Entry 7DTW (electron microscopy, 4.50 A resolution (low resolution: residue-level contacts below are approximate; hydrogen-bond / salt-bridge calls are withheld)); this record covers chains A and B.

# Chain A (and B)
Protein: Extracellular calcium-sensing receptor
From: Homo sapiens
Notes: chain B of this document is another copy of the same molecule, construct and numbering; everything in this record applies to it too
UniProt: P41180 (CASR_HUMAN); residues 20-1078 here = UniProt positions 20-1078
Amino-acid sequence (1099 residues; row label = number of the first residue in the row; numbers below 1 keep their minus sign (Met-10 is residue -10)):
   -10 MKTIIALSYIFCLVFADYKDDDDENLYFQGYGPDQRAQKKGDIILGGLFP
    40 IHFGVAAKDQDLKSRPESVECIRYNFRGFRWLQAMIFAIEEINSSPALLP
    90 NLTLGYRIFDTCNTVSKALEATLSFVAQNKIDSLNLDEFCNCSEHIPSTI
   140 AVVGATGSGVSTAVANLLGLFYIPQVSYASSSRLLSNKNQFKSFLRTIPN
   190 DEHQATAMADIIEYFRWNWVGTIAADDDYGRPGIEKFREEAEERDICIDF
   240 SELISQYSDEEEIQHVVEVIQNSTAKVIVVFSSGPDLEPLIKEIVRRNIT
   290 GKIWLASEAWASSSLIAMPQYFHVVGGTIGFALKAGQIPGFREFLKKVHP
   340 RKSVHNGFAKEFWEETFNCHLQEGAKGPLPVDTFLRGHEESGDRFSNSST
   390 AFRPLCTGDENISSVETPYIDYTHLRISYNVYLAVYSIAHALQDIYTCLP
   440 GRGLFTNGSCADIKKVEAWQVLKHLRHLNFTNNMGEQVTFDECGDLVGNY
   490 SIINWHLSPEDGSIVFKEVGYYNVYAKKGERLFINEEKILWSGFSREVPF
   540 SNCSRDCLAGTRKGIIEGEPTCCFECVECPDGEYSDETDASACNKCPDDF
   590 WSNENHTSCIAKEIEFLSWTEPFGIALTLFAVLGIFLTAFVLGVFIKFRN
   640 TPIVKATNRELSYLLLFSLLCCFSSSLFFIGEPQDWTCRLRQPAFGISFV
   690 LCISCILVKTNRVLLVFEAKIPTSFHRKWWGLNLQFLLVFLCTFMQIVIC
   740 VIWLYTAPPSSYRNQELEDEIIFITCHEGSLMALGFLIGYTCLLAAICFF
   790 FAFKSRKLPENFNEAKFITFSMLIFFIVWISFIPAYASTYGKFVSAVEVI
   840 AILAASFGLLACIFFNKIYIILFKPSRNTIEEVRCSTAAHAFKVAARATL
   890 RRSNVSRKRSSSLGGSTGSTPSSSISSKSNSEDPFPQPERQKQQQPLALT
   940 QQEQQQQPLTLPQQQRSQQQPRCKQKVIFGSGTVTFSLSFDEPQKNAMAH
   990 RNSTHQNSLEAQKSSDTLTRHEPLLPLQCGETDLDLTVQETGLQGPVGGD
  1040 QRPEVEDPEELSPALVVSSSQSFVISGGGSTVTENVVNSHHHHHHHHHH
Disordered / not traced: -10 to 20, 363-390, 638-648, 702-723, 860-1088
Sequence notes: initiating methionine (-10); expression tag (-9 to 19, 1079-1088)
Cystine bridges: Cys60-Cys101, Cys236-Cys561, Cys358-Cys395, Cys437-Cys449, Cys542-Cys562, Cys546-Cys565, Cys568-Cys582, Cys585-Cys598, Cys677-Cys765
Covalent attachments: N-acetylglucosamine (NAG) linked to Asn287, Asn446, Asn468, Asn488, Asn541
Swiss-Prot annotation at these positions:
  - region: Phe637 to Arg648 (Intracellular loop 1 (ICL1)), Thr699 to Asn722 (Intracellular loop 2 (ICL2)), Phe790 to Lys805 (Intracellular loop 3 (ICL3)), Ala880 to Ser900 (Interaction with RNF19A), Arg890 to Arg898 (Arginine-rich retention motif)
  - binding site (phosphate): Arg66 to Trp70, Arg415 to Ser417
  - binding site (Ca(2+)): Ile81, Ser84, Leu87, Leu88, Thr100, Thr145, Ser170, Pro188, Asp190, Glu231, Asp234, Glu297, Tyr489, Gly557
  - binding site (L-tryptophan): Ser147, Ala168, Ser170, Glu297
  - binding site (spermine): Asp238, Ser240
  - site: Cys482 (Important for ability of agonist AMG 416 to activate G-protein-coupled receptor activity)
  - modified residue: Thr888 (Phosphothreonine), Ser892 (Phosphoserine), Ser899 (Phosphoserine), Ser920 (Phosphoserine), Ser1061 (Phosphoserine)
  - glycosylation (N-linked (GlcNAc...) asparagine): Asn90, Asn130, Asn261, Asn287, Asn386, Asn400, Asn446, Asn468, Asn488, Asn541, Asn594
  - natural variant: Gly21 (G21R: In HHC1), Gln27 (Q27R: Found in a patient with primary hyperparathyroidism detected at adulthood), Lys29 (K29E: In HYPOC1), Pro39 (P39A: In HHC1), Phe42 (F42S: In HHC1), Lys47 (K47N: In HYPOC1), Ser53 (S53P: In HHC1), Pro55 (P55L: In HHC1), Arg62 (R62M: In HHC1), Arg66 (R66C: In HHC1; R66H: In HHC1), Ile81 (I81M: In HHC1), Thr100 (T100I: In NSHPT), 91 further natural variant entries in UniProt
  - mutagenesis: Lys29 (K29A/N/E/D: Increased calcium sensitivity; K29R: Does not affect calcium sensitivity), Leu51 (L51A: Decreased calcium-induced G-protein-coupled receptor activity), Arg69 (R69E: Abolishes G-protein coupled receptor signaling pathway), Trp70 (W70A: Abolished calcium-induced G-protein-coupled receptor activity), Asn102 (N102I: Abolishes G-protein coupled receptor activity), Thr145 (T145A: Abolished calcium-induced G-protein-coupled receptor activity; T145I: Reduced calcium-induced G-protein-coupled receptor activity), Ser147 (S147A: Abolished calcium-induced G-protein-coupled receptor activity), Ser170 (S170A: Abolished calcium-induced G-protein-coupled receptor activity; S170K: Reduced calcium-induced G-protein-coupled receptor activity), Asp190 (D190A: Reduced calcium-induced G-protein-coupled receptor activity; D190K: Reduced calcium-induced G-protein-coupled receptor activity), Gln193 (Q193A: Reduced calcium-induced G-protein-coupled receptor activity), Asp216 (D216A: Strongly reduced calcium-induced G-protein-coupled receptor activity), Tyr218 (Y218A: Abolished calcium-induced G-protein-coupled receptor activity; Y218S: Abolished calcium-induced G-protein-coupled receptor activity), 37 further mutagenesis entries in UniProt
Reported in the primary citation:
  - mutagenesis - L51A, F444A, W458A, G557E, I603A/F605A, I761A/F762A/I763A, F762A, A824K, S827K: decreased signaling in response to Ca2+

# Interface between chain A and chain B
Residue-residue contacts (45):
  Asp50(A) - Lys462(B)
  Leu51(A) - Trp458(B)
  Leu51(A) - Lys462(B)
  Lys52(A) - Phe444(B)
  Lys52(A) - Thr445(B)
  Lys52(A) - Lys462(B)
  Ser53(A) - Trp458(B)
  Arg54(A) - Trp458(B)
  Pro55(A) - Tyr161(B)
  Pro55(A) - Trp458(B)
  Ser105(A) - Leu159(B)
  Leu108(A) - Leu159(B)
  Leu112(A) - Leu159(B)
  Leu112(A) - Phe160(B)
  Ser122(A) - Leu112(B)
  Leu125(A) - Cys129(B)
  Leu125(A) - Asn130(B)
  Leu125(A) - Glu133(B)
  Leu125(A) - Ile135(B)
  Asp126(A) - Asp126(B)
  Asp126(A) - Cys129(B)
  Phe128(A) - Cys129(B)
  Cys129(A) - Leu125(B)
  Cys129(A) - Asp126(B)
  Cys129(A) - Phe128(B)
  Cys129(A) - Cys129(B)
  Asn130(A) - Leu125(B)
  Glu133(A) - Leu125(B)
  Ile135(A) - Leu125(B)
  Leu159(A) - Ser105(B)
  Leu159(A) - Leu108(B)
  Leu159(A) - Leu112(B)
  Phe160(A) - Leu112(B)
  Tyr161(A) - Pro55(B)
  Leu443(A) - Lys52(B)
  Phe444(A) - Lys52(B)
  Thr445(A) - Lys52(B)
  Trp458(A) - Leu51(B)
  Trp458(A) - Ser53(B)
  Trp458(A) - Arg54(B)
  Trp458(A) - Pro55(B)
  Leu461(A) - Leu51(B)
  Lys462(A) - Asp50(B)
  Lys462(A) - Leu51(B)
  Lys462(A) - Lys52(B)
Other interface residues (no listed pair), chain A (30 interface residues in all): Glu109, Gln117, Glu127, Glu456
Other interface residues (no listed pair), chain B (28 interface residues in all): Glu109, Gln117, Ser122, Glu127, Leu461

# Summary
30 residues of chain A face 28 of chain B across their interface. Covalently linked N-acetylglucosamine: at
Asn287(A), Asn446(A), Asn468(A), Asn488(A) and Asn541(A). The paper reports that L51A, F444A and W458A of
chain A, among others, reduce signaling in response to Ca2+; 9 substitutions were tested in all.
Both chains are Extracellular calcium-sensing receptor (Homo sapiens). Entry 7DTW (Human Calcium-Sensing
Receptor in the inactive close-close conformation) was determined by electron microscopy (same publication as
7DTT, 7DTU and 7DTV).
